PDB entry 1NR4 | X-ray diffraction, 1.72 A resolution | chains A and B

[Chain A (and B)]
Name: Thymus and activation-regulated chemokine
Notes: chain B of this document is another copy of the same molecule, construct and numbering; everything in this record applies to it too
UniProt: Q92583 (CCL17_HUMAN); residues 1-71 here correspond to UniProt positions 24-94 (UniProt number = residue number + 23)
Amino-acid sequence (71 residues; numbered 1 to 71; the number before each row is that of its first residue):
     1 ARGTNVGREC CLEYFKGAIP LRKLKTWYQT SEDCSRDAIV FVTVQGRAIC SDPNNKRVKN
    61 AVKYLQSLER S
Not modelled in the structure: 1, 69-71 (chain B: 1-7)
Cystine bridges: Cys-10/Cys-34, Cys-11/Cys-50

[How chain A and chain B interact]
Pairs across the interface - 42 pairs, chain A then chain B:
  Asn-5(A) / Leu-12(B)
  Asn-5(A) / Glu-13(B)
  Val-6(A) / Glu-13(B)
  Val-6(A) / Tyr-14(B)
  Val-6(A) / Phe-15(B)  hydrophobic
  Val-6(A) / Lys-16(B)
  Gly-7(A) / Glu-13(B)  hydrogen bond (backbone-backbone)
  Gly-7(A) / Tyr-14(B)
  Gly-7(A) / Phe-15(B)
  Gly-7(A) / Ala-48(B)
  Gly-7(A) / Ile-49(B)
  Gly-7(A) / Cys-50(B)  hydrogen bond (backbone-backbone)
  Arg-8(A) / Cys-10(B)
  Arg-8(A) / Cys-11(B)
  Arg-8(A) / Leu-12(B)  hydrogen bond (backbone-backbone)
  Arg-8(A) / Cys-50(B)  hydrogen bond (backbone-side chain)
  Glu-9(A) / Glu-9(B)
  Glu-9(A) / Cys-10(B)
  Glu-9(A) / Cys-11(B)
  Glu-9(A) / Val-40(B)
  Glu-9(A) / Cys-50(B)
  Cys-10(A) / Glu-9(B)
  Cys-10(A) / Cys-10(B)  hydrogen bond (backbone-backbone)
  Cys-10(A) / Leu-12(B)  hydrophobic
  Cys-11(A) / Arg-8(B)
  Leu-12(A) / Arg-8(B)  hydrogen bond (backbone-backbone)
  Glu-13(A) / Arg-8(B)  hydrogen bond (backbone-backbone)
  Tyr-14(A) / Arg-8(B)
  Phe-15(A) / Arg-8(B)
  Lys-25(A) / Thr-26(B)  hydrogen bond
  Thr-26(A) / Lys-25(B)
  Thr-26(A) / Thr-26(B)
  Tyr-28(A) / Tyr-28(B)  hydrogen bond
  Tyr-28(A) / Val-42(B)  hydrophobic
  Tyr-28(A) / Gly-46(B)
  Tyr-28(A) / Ala-48(B)
  Val-40(A) / Tyr-28(B)
  Val-42(A) / Tyr-28(B)  hydrophobic
  Gly-46(A) / Tyr-28(B)
  Ala-48(A) / Tyr-28(B)  hydrophobic
  Cys-50(A) / Arg-8(B)
  Cys-50(A) / Glu-9(B)
Also at the interface, not in a pair above, chain A (20 interface residues in all): Gln-29
Also at the interface, not in a pair above, chain B (21 interface residues in all): Gln-29, Thr-30, Glu-69

[In short]
Chain A and chain B form an interface of 20 and 21 residues respectively, with 9 hydrogen bonds. Polar
contacts include Arg-8(A)/Cys-50(B), Lys-25(A)/Thr-26(B) and Tyr-28(A)/Tyr-28(B).
Chain A and chain B are both Thymus and activation-regulated chemokine; the structure, High resolution crystal
structures of thymus and activation-regulated chemokine, was determined by X-ray diffraction (same publication
as 1NR2).
